Entry 5CTU (X-ray diffraction, 1.45 A resolution); this record covers chain A.

[Chain A]
Protein: DNA gyrase subunit B
From: Staphylococcus aureus
Notes: EC 5.99.1.3; fragment: ATP binding domain, (delta 105-127)
UniProtKB: P0A0K8 (GYRB_STAAU); numbering as in UniProt; present here: 2-104, 128-234
Chain sequence (212 residues; each row starts with the number of its first residue; note: 23 numbers in that range are skipped by the numbering (no residue carries them; nothing is unmodelled there); numbering starts at 0):
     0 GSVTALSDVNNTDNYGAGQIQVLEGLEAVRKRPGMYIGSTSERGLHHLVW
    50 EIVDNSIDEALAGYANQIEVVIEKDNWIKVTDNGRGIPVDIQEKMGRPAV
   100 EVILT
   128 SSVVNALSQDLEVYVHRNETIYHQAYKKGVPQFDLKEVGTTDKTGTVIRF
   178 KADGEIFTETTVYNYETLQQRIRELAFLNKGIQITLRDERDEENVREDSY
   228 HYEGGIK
Unresolved in the structure: 0-15, 231-234
Differences from the reference sequence: expression tag (0-1)
Residues lining bound ligands: fragment (54X; 5-(thiophen-2-yl)thieno[2,3-d]pyrimidin-4(1H)-one): N54, S55, E58, D81, R84, G85, I86, P87, I102, R144, T173

[In short]
Ligands of chain A: fragment.
Chain A is DNA gyrase subunit B (Staphylococcus aureus); the structure, Crystal structure of the ATP binding
domain of S. aureus GyrB complexed with a fragment, was determined by X-ray diffraction, deposited together
with 5CPH, 5CTW, 5CTX and 5CTY.
